PDB entry 4H63 | X-ray diffraction, 3.40 A resolution | chains K and Q of the 6 polymer chains in the assembly

[Chain K]
Molecule: Mediator of RNA polymerase II transcription subunit 11
From: Schizosaccharomyces pombe
Reference sequence: Q9P6Q0 (MED11_SCHPO); residue numbers follow UniProt; this construct covers 1-112
Chain sequence (112 residues; each row starts with the number of its first residue):
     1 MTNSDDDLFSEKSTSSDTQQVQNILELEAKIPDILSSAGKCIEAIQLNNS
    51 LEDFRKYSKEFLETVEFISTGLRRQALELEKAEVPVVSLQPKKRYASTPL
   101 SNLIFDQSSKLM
Disordered / not traced: 1-14

[Chain Q]
Molecule: Mediator of RNA polymerase II transcription subunit 17
From: Schizosaccharomyces pombe
Reference sequence: P87306 (MED17_SCHPO); numbering as in UniProt (aligned over 78-545)
Chain sequence (469 residues; row label = number of the first residue in the row):
    77 GNVLEFATLDSKRNVNDTEVESMDSQAYKKELIEQIMIAQTECSLALDMT
   127 SLLLSKFKENSIETISPFLKSTVPPSSLQFSRSQPPESKESDATLAKCWK
   177 EKSLTSSCKFLFEAKERLTSVVETEHEYYTELVKVKEASWPLFNSQGSNH
   227 LSVQYSCLGGISLGLGLIRMKPESKSFEVQSSLLYSQAALKISILNKDRD
   277 EIGSSTWSWPSQNCNSVLLKDIYKLQEILFEMDIWNSLLQEAQSCGNQGV
   327 NFTGDEILVPISDDHVVRITLETSSKNTESGFTEDKKSNEDTSTNFVTIK
   377 QEKELLKCLCDTLNAIAHILFLKHCRKSDRRSQQPELYMAIDANAPLILR
   427 PLIFYYNLNQESLEFQRWLKQRDISFKFMPNYPWEKAKDFLELENSLSIN
   477 RLSISWRIMVSNFEPAIFIQHTPTLHGTDKSVWRCKDQYSSNQFSSLKNV
   527 CQYIEHHINSLSRRSKKTE
Disordered / not traced: 77-98, 351-368, 411-417, 504-507, 538-545
Differences from the reference sequence: expression tag (77)

[Chain K / chain Q interface]
Contacting residue pairs (75):
  Asp17(K) with Lys212(Q), salt bridge
  Thr18(K) with Val209(Q); Lys212(Q); Glu213(Q)
  Val21(K) with Val209(Q), hydrophobic
  Leu25(K) with His202(Q); Tyr205(Q), hydrophobic
  Glu28(K) with Val198(Q)
  Ala29(K) with Val198(Q)
  Pro32(K) with Lys191(Q); Leu194(Q); Thr195(Q)
  Asp33(K) with Lys191(Q), salt bridge
  Leu35(K) with Leu187(Q); Ala190(Q), hydrophobic; Leu194(Q), hydrophobic
  Ser36(K) with Phe188(Q); Lys191(Q), hydrogen bond
  Gly39(K) with Cys184(Q); Leu187(Q); Phe188(Q)
  Lys40(K) with Phe188(Q)
  Ile42(K) with Leu180(Q); Ser183(Q); Cys184(Q), hydrophobic; Leu187(Q), hydrophobic
  Glu43(K) with Cys184(Q); Phe188(Q)
  Gln46(K) with Glu177(Q), hydrogen bond; Leu180(Q); Thr181(Q)
  Ser88(K) with Asn220(Q), hydrogen bond (side chain-backbone)
  Leu89(K) with Phe219(Q)
  Pro91(K) with Phe219(Q), hydrophobic; Gln230(Q)
  Lys92(K) with Gln230(Q), hydrogen bond (backbone-side chain)
  Lys93(K) with Leu239(Q); Asp405(Q)
  Arg94(K) with Cys233(Q); Gly235(Q); Leu239(Q)
  Tyr95(K) with Gly235(Q); Gly236(Q), hydrogen bond (backbone-backbone); Ile237(Q); Cys401(Q); Ser404(Q); Asp405(Q), hydrogen bond (backbone-side chain)
  Ala96(K) with Leu234(Q); Arg402(Q); Asp405(Q), hydrogen bond (backbone-side chain)
  Ser97(K) with Leu234(Q), hydrogen bond (backbone-backbone)
  Pro99(K) with Leu234(Q), hydrophobic
  Leu100(K) with Leu234(Q); Gly235(Q)
  Ser101(K) with Leu398(Q); Arg402(Q), hydrogen bond
  Leu103(K) with Pro286(Q), hydrophobic; Gln288(Q)
  Ile104(K) with Phe306(Q), hydrophobic; Leu398(Q), hydrophobic
  Phe105(K) with Leu398(Q), hydrophobic; Phe466(Q), hydrophobic; Glu470(Q)
  Asp106(K) with Pro286(Q)
  Gln107(K) with Trp283(Q); Ser284(Q), hydrogen bond (side chain-backbone); Trp285(Q); Pro286(Q)
  Ser108(K) with Ala391(Q); Ile395(Q)
  Leu111(K) with Trp283(Q), hydrophobic; Asp387(Q)
  Met112(K) with Thr388(Q); Ala391(Q), hydrophobic; Ile392(Q), hydrophobic
Also at the interface, not in a pair above, chain K (37 interface residues in all): Gln22, Ala38
Also at the interface, not in a pair above, chain Q (48 interface residues in all): Leu241, His394, Ser408, Leu467

[Summary]
The interface between chain K and chain Q involves 37 residues on one side and 48 on the other; the contacts
include 10 hydrogen bonds and 2 salt bridges. Polar pairs include Asp17(K)-Lys212(Q), Asp33(K)-Lys191(Q) and
Ser36(K)-Lys191(Q).
Chain K is Mediator of RNA polymerase II transcription subunit 11 and chain Q is Mediator of RNA polymerase II
transcription subunit 17, both from Schizosaccharomyces pombe; the structure, Structure of the
Schizosaccharomyces pombe Mediator head module, was determined by X-ray diffraction together with 4H61 and
4H62 from the same study.
